8UB9 - chains A and H of the 9 polymer chains in the assembly; structure by electron microscopy, 3.07 A resolution.

Chain A:
Molecule: Reverse transcriptase
From: Bordetella phage BPP-1
UniProtKB: Q775D8 (Q775D8_BPBPP); residues 1-328 here = UniProt positions 1-328
Amino-acid sequence (328 residues; row label = number of the first residue in the row):
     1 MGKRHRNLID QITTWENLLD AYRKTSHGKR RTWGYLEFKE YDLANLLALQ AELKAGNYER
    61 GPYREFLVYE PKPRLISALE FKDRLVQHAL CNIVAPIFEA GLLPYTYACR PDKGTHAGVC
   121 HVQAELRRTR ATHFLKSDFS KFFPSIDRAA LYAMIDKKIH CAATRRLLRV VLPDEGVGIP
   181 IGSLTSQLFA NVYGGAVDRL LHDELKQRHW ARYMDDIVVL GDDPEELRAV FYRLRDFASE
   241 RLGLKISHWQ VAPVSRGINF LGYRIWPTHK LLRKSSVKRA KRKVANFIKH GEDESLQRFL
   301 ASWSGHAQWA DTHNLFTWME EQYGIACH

Chain H:
Molecule: Diversity-generating retroelement (DGR) RNA TR
Sequence (36 nucleotides; row label = number of the first residue in the row):
    99 CGCUGCUGCG CGGCGUCUGU GCCCAUCACC UUCUUG
Unresolved in the structure: 99-116, 130-134

Chain A / chain H interface:
Contacting residue pairs (27; chain A residue first):
  Lys-29(A) / G117(H)  salt bridge to the phosphate
  Lys-29(A) / U118(H)  salt bridge to the phosphate
  Arg-64(A) / G117(H)  salt bridge to the phosphate
  Phe-66(A) / G117(H)  sugar contact
  Arg-74(A) / G117(H)  hydrogen bond to the base
  Ile-76(A) / G117(H)  base contact
  Ala-78(A) / G117(H)  sugar contact
  Arg-84(A) / G117(H)  phosphate contact
  Arg-84(A) / U118(H)  salt bridge to the phosphate
  His-88(A) / G119(H)  salt bridge to the phosphate
  Cys-109(A) / G119(H)  sugar contact
  Lys-113(A) / C120(H)  phosphate contact
  Gly-114(A) / C120(H)  sugar contact
  Thr-115(A) / C120(H)  sugar contact
  His-116(A) / C121(H)  hydrogen bond to the sugar
  Gly-182(A) / G117(H)  hydrogen bond to the sugar
  Gly-182(A) / U118(H)  sugar contact
  Ser-183(A) / U118(H)  hydrogen bond to the sugar
  Leu-184(A) / U118(H)  sugar contact
  Leu-184(A) / G119(H)  sugar contact
  Gln-187(A) / U118(H)  sugar contact
  Arg-298(A) / A123(H)  base contact
  Ala-301(A) / C122(H)  hydrogen bond to the sugar
  Ala-301(A) / A123(H)  sugar contact
  Ser-302(A) / C122(H)  base contact
  Gly-305(A) / C122(H)  hydrogen bond to the sugar
  Gln-308(A) / C122(H)  sugar contact
Interface residues without a listed pair, chain A (30 interface residues in all): Thr-32, Val-68, Ser-77, Pro-111, Ile-181, Tyr-213, Ser-304, Trp-309
Interface residues without a listed pair, chain H (8 interface residues in all): U124

Summary:
30 residues of chain A face 8 of chain H across their interface, with 6 hydrogen bonds and 5 salt bridges.
Polar contacts include Arg-74(A)/G117(H), His-116(A)/C121(H) and Gly-182(A)/G117(H).
Chain A is Reverse transcriptase (Bordetella phage BPP-1) and chain H is Diversity-generating retroelement
(DGR) RNA TR; the structure, Diversity-generating retroelement (DGR) ribonucleoprotein reverse transcriptase-
Active state (N-empty) 1a, was determined by electron microscopy (same publication as 8UB7, 8UB8, 8UBA, 8UBB,
8UBC, 8UBD, 8UBE and 8UBF).
